9CGW - chains C and D of the 4 polymer chains in the assembly; structure by X-ray diffraction, 2.65 A resolution.

# Chain C
Molecule: TP-methylase family protein
Source organism: Shewanella oneidensis
Reference sequence: Q8EGW3 (Q8EGW3_SHEON); numbering as in UniProt (aligned over 1-263)
Amino-acid sequence (263 residues; each row starts with the number of its first residue):
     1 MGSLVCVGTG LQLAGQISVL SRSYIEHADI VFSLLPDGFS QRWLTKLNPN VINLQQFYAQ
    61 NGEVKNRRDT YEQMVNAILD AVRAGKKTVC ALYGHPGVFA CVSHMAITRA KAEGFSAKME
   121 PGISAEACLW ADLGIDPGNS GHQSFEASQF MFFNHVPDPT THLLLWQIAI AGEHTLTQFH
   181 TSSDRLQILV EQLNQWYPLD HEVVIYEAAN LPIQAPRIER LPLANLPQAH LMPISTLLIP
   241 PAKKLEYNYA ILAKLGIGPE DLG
Not modelled in the structure: 1, 58-64, 261-263
Metal / ion sites: Zn2+: Glu126, His142 (shared with 2 residues of chain A)

# Chain D
Molecule: Extradiol ring-cleavage dioxygenase LigAB LigA subunit domain-containing protein
Source organism: Shewanella oneidensis
Reference sequence: Q8EGW2 (Q8EGW2_SHEON); numbering as in UniProt (aligned over 1-71)
Amino-acid sequence (78 residues; row label = number of the first residue in the row; numbers below 1 keep their minus sign (Met-6 is residue -6)):
    -6 MHHHHHHMSG LSDFFTQLGQ DAQLMEDYKQ NPEAVMRAHG LTDEQINAVM TGDMEKLKTL
    54 SGDSSYQSYL VWSHGNGD
Not modelled in the structure: -6 to 3, 55-71
Sequence notes: initiating methionine (-6); expression tag (-5 to 0); engineered mutation Trp65 (Ile in Q8EGW2)

# How chain C and chain D interact
Contacting residue pairs (17; chain C residue first):
  Leu13(C) - Phe8(D)
  Leu13(C) - Gly12(D)
  Ala14(C) - Thr9(D)
  Ala14(C) - Gln13(D)
  Gly15(C) - Gly12(D)  hydrogen bond (backbone-backbone)
  Phe39(C) - Ser5(D)
  Phe39(C) - Phe8(D)  hydrophobic
  Phe39(C) - Ser54(D)
  Arg42(C) - Ser5(D)
  Trp43(C) - Thr9(D)
  Lys46(C) - Asp6(D)  salt bridge
  Pro212(C) - Phe8(D)
  Pro212(C) - Leu11(D)  hydrophobic
  Ile213(C) - Leu11(D)  hydrophobic
  Ile213(C) - Tyr21(D)
  Ile213(C) - Met47(D)  hydrophobic
  Gln214(C) - Met47(D)
Other interface residues (no listed pair), chain C (12 interface residues in all): Arg22, Leu211
Other interface residues (no listed pair), chain D (15 interface residues in all): Leu4, Met18, Val42, Leu50, Lys51

# Summary
12 residues of chain C and 15 residues of chain D are in contact, with 1 hydrogen bond and 1 salt bridge.
Polar contacts include Lys46(C)-Asp6(D) and Gly15(C)-Gly12(D). Glu126(C) and His142(C) coordinate Zn2+.
Chain C is TP-methylase family protein and chain D is Extradiol ring-cleavage dioxygenase LigAB LigA subunit
domain-containing protein, both from Shewanella oneidensis; the structure, Structure of the
alpha-N-methyltransferase (SonM) and RiPP precursor (SonA-I65W) heteromeric complex (no cofactor), was
determined by X-ray diffraction, deposited together with 9CH0, 9CH1, 9CH2, 9CH3, 9CH5, 9CH7, 9CHI and 9CHK.
